8E72 - chains A and B; structure by X-ray diffraction, 1.95 A resolution.

== Chain A (and B) ==
Name: Glycosyl hydrolase family 2, TIM barrel domain protein
From: Treponema lecithinolyticum
Notes: chain B of this document is another copy of the same molecule, construct and numbering; everything in this record applies to it too
Reference sequence: U2KI81 (U2KI81_TRELE); residues 28-624 here correspond to UniProt positions 1-597 (UniProt number = residue number - 27)
Chain sequence (630 residues; row label = number of the first residue in the row; numbers below 1 keep their minus sign (His-5 is residue -5)):
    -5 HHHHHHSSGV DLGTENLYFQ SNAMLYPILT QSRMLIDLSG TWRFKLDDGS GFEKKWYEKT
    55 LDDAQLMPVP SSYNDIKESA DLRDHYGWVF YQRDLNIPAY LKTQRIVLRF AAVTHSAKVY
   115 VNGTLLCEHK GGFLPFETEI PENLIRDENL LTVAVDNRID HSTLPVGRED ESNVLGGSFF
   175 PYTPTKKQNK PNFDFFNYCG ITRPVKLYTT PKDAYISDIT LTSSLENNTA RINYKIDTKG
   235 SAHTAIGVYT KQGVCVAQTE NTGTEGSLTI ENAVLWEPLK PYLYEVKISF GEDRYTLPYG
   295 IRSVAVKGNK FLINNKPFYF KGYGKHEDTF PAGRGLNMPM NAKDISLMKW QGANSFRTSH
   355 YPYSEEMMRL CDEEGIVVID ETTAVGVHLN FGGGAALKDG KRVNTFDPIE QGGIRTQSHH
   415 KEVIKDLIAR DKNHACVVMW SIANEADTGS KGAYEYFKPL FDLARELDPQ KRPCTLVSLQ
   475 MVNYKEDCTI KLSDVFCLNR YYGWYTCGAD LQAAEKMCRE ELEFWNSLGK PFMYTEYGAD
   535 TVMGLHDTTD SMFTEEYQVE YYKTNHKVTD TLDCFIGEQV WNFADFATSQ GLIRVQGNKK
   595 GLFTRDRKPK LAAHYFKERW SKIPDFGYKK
Unresolved in the structure: -5 to 15, 170-171, 386-395, 624 (chain B: -5 to 16, 170-171, 386-393)
Sequence notes: expression tag (-5 to 27)
Small-molecule neighbours: USL (3-carboxy-1-cyclopropyl-6-fluoro-7-(4-beta-D-glucopyranuronosyl-3,4-dihydropyrazin-1(2H)-yl)-4-oxo-1,4-dihydroquinoline): Val168, Leu169, Phe173, Phe174, Asp188, His354, Asn438, Glu439, Leu473, Asn493, Tyr495, Tyr499, Glu530, Trp575, Phe580, Leu586, Ile587, Arg588, Asn592, Lys594

== Interface between chain A and chain B ==
Residue-residue contacts (81):
  Leu23(A) with Ile30(B), hydrophobic; Asn90(B); Ile91(B), hydrophobic
  Thr24(A) with Asn90(B), hydrogen bond (backbone-backbone); Ile91(B); Pro92(B)
  Gln25(A) with Asn90(B); Ile91(B); Pro92(B); Ala93(B); Asp141(B), hydrogen bond (side chain-backbone); Glu142(B)
  Arg27(A) with Pro92(B)
  Met28(A) with Met28(B), hydrophobic; Ile30(B), hydrophobic; Pro92(B), hydrophobic; Leu95(B), hydrophobic
  Leu29(A) with Ile30(B)
  Ile30(A) with Leu23(B), hydrophobic; Met28(B), hydrophobic; Leu29(B)
  Leu60(A) with Glu367(B); Glu368(B)
  Pro62(A) with Ala336(B)
  Asp69(A) with Lys337(B), hydrogen bond (backbone-side chain)
  Ile70(A) with Ala336(B), hydrophobic; Lys337(B), hydrogen bond (backbone-side chain); Ser340(B)
  Lys71(A) with Lys337(B), hydrogen bond (backbone-side chain); Ser340(B)
  Glu72(A) with Lys337(B), salt bridge; Ser340(B), hydrogen bond; Leu341(B); Trp344(B)
  Leu89(A) with Leu23(B), hydrophobic
  Asn90(A) with Leu23(B); Thr24(B), hydrogen bond (backbone-backbone); Gln25(B)
  Ile91(A) with Leu23(B), hydrophobic; Thr24(B); Gln25(B)
  Pro92(A) with Thr24(B); Gln25(B); Met28(B), hydrophobic
  Tyr94(A) with Met28(B); Gln98(B); Thr203(B)
  Leu95(A) with Met28(B), hydrophobic
  Asp141(A) with Gln25(B), hydrogen bond (backbone-side chain); Arg288(B), salt bridge
  Glu142(A) with Gln25(B); Lys281(B), salt bridge
  Lys245(A) with Thr54(B)
  Lys281(A) with Glu142(B), salt bridge
  Phe324(A) with Lys337(B); Asp600(B); Arg601(B)
  Pro325(A) with Pro333(B); Met334(B); Lys337(B)
  Met332(A) with Gly34(B); Thr35(B)
  Pro333(A) with Pro325(B)
  Met334(A) with Pro325(B)
  Ala336(A) with Pro62(B); Ile70(B), hydrophobic
  Lys337(A) with Asp69(B), hydrogen bond (side chain-backbone); Ile70(B), hydrogen bond (side chain-backbone); Lys71(B), hydrogen bond (side chain-backbone); Glu72(B), salt bridge; Pro325(B)
  Ser340(A) with Ile70(B); Lys71(B); Glu72(B), hydrogen bond
  Leu341(A) with Glu72(B)
  Trp344(A) with Glu72(B)
  Glu367(A) with Leu60(B)
  Glu368(A) with Leu60(B)
  Gln590(A) with Lys602(B), hydrogen bond
  Asp600(A) with Phe324(B)
  Arg601(A) with Phe324(B)
Other interface residues (no listed pair), chain A (51 interface residues in all): Asp31, Leu32, Gly34, Thr35, Pro64, Ser65, Asp88, Ala93, Gln246, Glu279, Ala326, Leu364, Lys602
Other interface residues (no listed pair), chain B (52 interface residues in all): Ser26, Arg27, Asp31, Leu32, Pro64, Asp88, Leu89, Glu279, Ala326, Met332, Leu364, Gln590

== Overview ==
51 residues of chain A and 52 residues of chain B are in contact, with 13 hydrogen bonds and 5 salt bridges.
Polar contacts include Glu72(A)-Lys337(B), Asp141(A)-Arg288(B) and Glu142(A)-Lys281(B). Chain A binds compound
USL.
Chain A and chain B are both Glycosyl hydrolase family 2, TIM barrel domain protein (Treponema
lecithinolyticum); the structure, Treponema lecithinolyticum beta-glucuronidase in complex with a
ciprofloxacin-glucuronide conjugate, was determined by X-ray diffraction together with 8DHE, 8DHL, 8DHV and
8DHW from the same study.
